Entry 9E2X (electron microscopy, 3.50 A resolution); this record covers chains 3 and 7 of the 15 polymer chains in the assembly.

== Chain 3 ==
Molecule: DNA replication licensing factor MCM3
From: Saccharomyces cerevisiae W303
Notes: EC 3.6.4.12
UniProtKB: P24279 (MCM3_YEAST); residues 1-971 here = UniProt positions 1-971
Chain sequence (971 residues; numbered 1 to 971; the number before each row is that of its first residue):
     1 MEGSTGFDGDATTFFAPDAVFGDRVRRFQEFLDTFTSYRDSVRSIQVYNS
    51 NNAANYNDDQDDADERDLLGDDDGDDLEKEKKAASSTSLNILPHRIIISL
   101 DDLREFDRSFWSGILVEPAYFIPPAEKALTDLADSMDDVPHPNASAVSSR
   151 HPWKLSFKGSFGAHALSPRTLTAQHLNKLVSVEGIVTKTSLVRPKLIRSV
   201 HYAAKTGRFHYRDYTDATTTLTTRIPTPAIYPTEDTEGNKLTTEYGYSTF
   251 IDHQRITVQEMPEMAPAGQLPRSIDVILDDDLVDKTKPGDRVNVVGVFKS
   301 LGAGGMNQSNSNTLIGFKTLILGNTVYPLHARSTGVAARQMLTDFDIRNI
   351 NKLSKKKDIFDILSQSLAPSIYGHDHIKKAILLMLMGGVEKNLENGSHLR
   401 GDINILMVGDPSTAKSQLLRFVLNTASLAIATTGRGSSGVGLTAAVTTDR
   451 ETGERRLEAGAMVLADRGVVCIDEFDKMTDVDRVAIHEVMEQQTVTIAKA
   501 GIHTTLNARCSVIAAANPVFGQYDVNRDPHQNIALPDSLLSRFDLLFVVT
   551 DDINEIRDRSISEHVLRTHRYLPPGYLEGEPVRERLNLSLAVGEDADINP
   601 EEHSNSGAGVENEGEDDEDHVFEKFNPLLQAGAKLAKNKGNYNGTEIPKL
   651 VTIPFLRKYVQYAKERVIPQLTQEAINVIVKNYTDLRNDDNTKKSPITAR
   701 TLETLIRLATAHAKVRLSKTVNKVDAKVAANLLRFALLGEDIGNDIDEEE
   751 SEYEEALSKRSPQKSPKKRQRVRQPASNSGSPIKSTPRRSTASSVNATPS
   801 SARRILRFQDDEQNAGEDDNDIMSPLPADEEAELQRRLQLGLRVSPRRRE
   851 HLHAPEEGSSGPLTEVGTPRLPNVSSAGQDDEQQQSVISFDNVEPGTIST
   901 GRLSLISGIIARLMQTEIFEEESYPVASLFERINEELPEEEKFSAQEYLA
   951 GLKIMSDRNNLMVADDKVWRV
Not modelled in the structure: 1-18, 54-89, 330-337, 584-588, 595-617, 691-695, 740-971
Metal / ion sites: Mg2+: Ser416 (together with ATP)
Small-molecule neighbours:
  - ATP (adenosine-5'-triphosphate), molecule 1: Ser370, Ile371, Tyr372, Asp410, Pro411, Ser412, Thr413, Ala414, Lys415, Ser416, Gln417, Asn517, Arg557, Ile561, His564, Val565
  - ATP, molecule 2: Glu491, Arg542, Ala699, Arg700, Glu703
UniProt features mapped onto this chain:
  - motif: Ser541 to Asp544 (Arginine finger)
  - binding site (ATP): Gly409 to Ser416
  - modified residue: Ser761 (Phosphoserine), Ser777 (Phosphoserine), Ser781 (Phosphoserine), Thr868 (Phosphothreonine)
  - mutagenesis: Lys415 (K415A: No effect on MCM2-7 complex helicase activity. Loss of MCM2-7 complex helicase activity; when associated with MCM5 A-422. Reduces MCM2-7 complex helicase activity ...)

== Chain 7 ==
Molecule: DNA replication licensing factor MCM7
From: Saccharomyces cerevisiae W303
Notes: EC 3.6.4.12
UniProtKB: P38132 (MCM7_YEAST); numbering as in UniProt (aligned over 1-845)
Chain sequence (845 residues; each row starts with the number of its first residue):
     1 MSAALPSIQLPVDYNNLFNEITDFLVTFKQDTLSSDATRNENEDENLDAE
    51 NIEQHLLEKGPKYMAMLQKVANRELNSVIIDLDDILQYQNEKFLQGTQAD
   101 DLVSAIQQNANHFTELFCRAIDNNMPLPTKEIDYKDDVLDVILNQRRLRN
   151 ERMLSDRTNEIRSENLMDTTMDPPSSMNDALREVVEDETELFPPNLTRRY
   201 FLYFKPLSQNCARRYRKKAISSKPLSVRQIKGDFLGQLITVRGIITRVSD
   251 VKPAVEVIAYTCDQCGYEVFQEVNSRTFTPLSECTSEECSQNQTKGQLFM
   301 STRASKFSAFQECKIQELSQQVPVGHIPRSLNIHVNGTLVRSLSPGDIVD
   351 VTGIFLPAPYTGFKALKAGLLTETYLEAQFVRQHKKKFASFSLTSDVEER
   401 VMELITSGDVYNRLAKSIAPEIYGNLDVKKALLLLLVGGVDKRVGDGMKI
   451 RGDINVCLMGDPGVAKSQLLKAICKISPRGVYTTGKGSSGVGLTAAVMKD
   501 PVTDEMILEGGALVLADNGICCIDEFDKMDESDRTAIHEVMEQQTISISK
   551 AGINTTLNARTSILAAANPLYGRYNPRLSPLDNINLPAALLSRFDILFLM
   601 LDIPSRDDDEKLAEHVTYVHMHNKQPDLDFTPVEPSKMREYIAYAKTKRP
   651 VMSEAVNDYVVQAYIRLRQDSKREMDSKFSFGQATPRTLLGIIRLSQALA
   701 KLRLADMVDIDDVEEALRLVRVSKESLYQETNKSKEDESPTTKIFTIIKK
   751 MLQETGKNTLSYENIVKTVRLRGFTMLQLSNCIQEYSYLNVWHLINEGNT
   801 LKFVDDGTMDTDQEDSLVSTPKLAPQTTASANVSAQDSDIDLQDA
Not modelled in the structure: 1-4, 31-58, 157-190, 386-408, 731-845
Disulfide bonds: Cys474-Cys522
Metal / ion sites: Zn2+: Cys262, Cys265, Cys284, Cys289; Mg2+: Ser467, Asp524 (together with ATP)
Small-molecule neighbours:
  - ADP (adenosine-5'-diphosphate): Met448, Ile450, Glu542, Pro686, Arg687, Leu690
  - ATP (adenosine-5'-triphosphate): Glu421, Ile422, Tyr423, Gly424, Pro462, Gly463, Val464, Ala465, Lys466, Ser467, Gln468, Asp524, Glu525, Asn568, Leu612, Val616
UniProt features mapped onto this chain:
  - motif: Ser592 to Asp595 (Arginine finger)
  - binding site (ATP): Tyr423, Gly463, Ala465, Lys466, Ser467, Asn568, Arg593, Arg687
  - modified residue: Thr811 (Phosphothreonine), Ser819 (Phosphoserine), Ser838 (Phosphoserine)
  - mutagenesis: Lys466 (K466A: Loss of MCM2-7 complex helicase activity)
From the paper describing this entry:
  - binding site for Lagging strand DNA template: Phe363
  - binding site for Leading strand DNA template: Phe363

== How chain 3 and chain 7 interact ==
Residue-residue contacts (103):
  Asn143(3) with Gln108(7), hydrogen bond
  Ala144(3) with Leu10(7); Pro11(7)
  Val147(3) with Leu10(7), hydrophobic
  Ser148(3) with Leu10(7)
  Leu191(3) with Arg329(7)
  Val192(3) with Arg329(7)
  Arg193(3) with Leu371(7)
  Pro194(3) with Leu371(7); Thr372(7), hydrogen bond (backbone-backbone); Thr374(7)
  Lys195(3) with Leu370(7); Leu371(7)
  Leu196(3) with Leu370(7), hydrogen bond (backbone-backbone); Thr372(7)
  Tyr202(3) with Tyr14(7)
  Arg208(3) with Ser7(7); Gln9(7)
  Phe209(3) with Ser7(7); Ile8(7), hydrogen bond (backbone-backbone); Val12(7), hydrophobic; Tyr14(7), hydrophobic
  His210(3) with Leu5(7), hydrogen bond (side chain-backbone); Pro6(7); Ser7(7)
  Tyr211(3) with Leu5(7); Pro6(7), hydrogen bond (backbone-backbone); Ile8(7), hydrophobic
  Tyr214(3) with Leu370(7), hydrophobic
  Thr215(3) with Leu370(7)
  Asp216(3) with Leu370(7)
  Thr227(3) with Leu370(7)
  Ala229(3) with Gly369(7); Leu370(7), hydrophobic
  Ile230(3) with Leu366(7), hydrophobic
  Tyr231(3) with Pro359(7), hydrophobic
  Asp235(3) with Leu5(7)
  Leu241(3) with Leu5(7), hydrophobic
  Glu244(3) with Tyr14(7), hydrogen bond; Asn109(7), hydrogen bond; His112(7), salt bridge
  Tyr245(3) with Asn111(7); Leu235(7); Leu356(7), hydrophobic; Pro357(7), hydrophobic; Pro359(7)
  Gly246(3) with Gln108(7); Asn109(7); Leu235(7); Gly236(7)
  Tyr247(3) with Tyr14(7)
  Phe250(3) with Gly232(7); Leu235(7), hydrophobic; Thr372(7)
  Asp252(3) with Lys231(7); Gly232(7)
  Val283(3) with Lys231(7)
  Asp284(3) with Arg329(7), salt bridge
  Lys287(3) with Val324(7); Gly325(7); His326(7)
  Lys391(3) with His620(7), hydrogen bond (side chain-backbone)
  Leu393(3) with Glu421(7); Asn623(7)
  Asn395(3) with Pro420(7); Lys475(7)
  Gly396(3) with Lys475(7)
  Ser397(3) with Glu421(7), hydrogen bond
  Leu399(3) with Glu421(7); His620(7)
  Asp449(3) with Val502(7)
  Arg450(3) with Val502(7)
  Gly453(3) with Val502(7)
  Arg455(3) with Arg247(7)
  Arg456(3) with Ile327(7)
  Val484(3) with Thr484(7); Lys486(7)
  His487(3) with Glu525(7)
  Glu488(3) with Thr484(7)
  Glu491(3) with Gln468(7); Lys471(7), salt bridge; Tyr482(7)
  Gln492(3) with Tyr482(7)
  Lys499(3) with Ser489(7)
  His503(3) with Gly346(7)
  Leu506(3) with Ser319(7)
  Gln531(3) with Tyr571(7)
  Pro536(3) with Leu570(7), hydrophobic
  Asp537(3) with Leu570(7)
  Ser538(3) with Glu525(7)
  Leu671(3) with Met621(7)
  Ile676(3) with Thr617(7)
  Tyr683(3) with Ala613(7), hydrophobic
  Thr684(3) with Arg606(7)
  Arg687(3) with Asp602(7), salt bridge; Pro604(7); Asp609(7), salt bridge
  Asn688(3) with Arg606(7)
  Asp689(3) with Arg606(7), salt bridge
  Thr698(3) with Gly463(7)
  Arg700(3) with Pro462(7); Gly463(7)
  Leu702(3) with Ala613(7), hydrophobic
Interface residues without a listed pair, chain 3 (87 interface residues in all): Arg198, Val200, Arg212, Pro228, Pro232, Glu234, Thr236, His253, Glu394, Thr448, Glu451, Ala498, His530, Gln670, Thr672, Gln673, Val680, Pro696, Ala699, Glu703, Ile706
Interface residues without a listed pair, chain 7 (71 interface residues in all): Asp233, Thr246, Tyr360, Ala365, Glu373, Ser467, Thr483, Gly487, Pro501, Leu515, Arg573, Val619, Pro635

== Summary ==
87 residues of chain 3 and 71 residues of chain 7 are in contact, with 10 hydrogen bonds and 6 salt bridges.
Polar contacts include Glu244(3)-His112(7), Asp284(3)-Arg329(7) and Glu491(3)-Lys471(7). From the paper: a
binding site for Lagging strand DNA template at Phe363(7); a binding site for Leading strand DNA template at
Phe363(7).
Chain 3 is DNA replication licensing factor MCM3 and chain 7 is DNA replication licensing factor MCM7, both
from Saccharomyces cerevisiae W303; the structure, Cryo-EM structure of yeast CMG helicase stalled at
G4-containing DNA template, state 2, was determined by electron microscopy (same publication as 9E2W, 9E2Y and
9E2Z).
